PDB entry 6NOV | X-ray diffraction, 2.14 A resolution | chains A and B

== Chain A ==
Protein: Fab Heavy Chain
Organism: Homo sapiens
Notes: antibody fragment or engineered binder
Amino-acid sequence (226 residues; row label = number of the first residue in the row):
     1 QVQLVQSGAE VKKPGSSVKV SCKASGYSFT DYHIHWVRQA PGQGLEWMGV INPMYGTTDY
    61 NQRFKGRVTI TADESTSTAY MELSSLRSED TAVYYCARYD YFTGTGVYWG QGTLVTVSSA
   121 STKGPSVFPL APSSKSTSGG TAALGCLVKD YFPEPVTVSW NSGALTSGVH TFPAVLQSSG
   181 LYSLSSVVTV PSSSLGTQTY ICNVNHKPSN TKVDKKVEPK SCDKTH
Disordered / not traced: 133-139, 220-226
Cystine bridges: Cys-22/Cys-96, Cys-146/Cys-202
What the authors report for this chain:
  - conformationally variable residues (side-chain flip): Gln-43

== Chain B ==
Protein: Fab Light Chain
Organism: Homo sapiens
Notes: antibody fragment or engineered binder
Amino-acid sequence (219 residues; row label = number of the first residue in the row):
     1 DIVMTQTPLS LSVTPGQPAS ISCRSSRSLV HSRGNTYLHW YLQKPGQSPQ LLIYKVSNRF
    61 IGVPDRFSGS GSGTDFTLKI SRVEAEDVGV YYCSQSTHLP FTFGQGTKLE IKRTVAAPSV
   121 FIFPPSDEQL KSGTASVVCL LNNFYPREAK VQWKVDNALQ SGNSQESVTE QDSKDSTYSL
   181 SSTLTLSKAD YEKHKVYACE VTHQGLSSPV TKSFNRGEC
Disordered / not traced: 219
Cystine bridges: Cys-23/Cys-93, Cys-139/Cys-199

== Interface between chain A and chain B ==
Residue-residue contacts (67):
  His-35(A) with Phe-101(B)
  Val-37(A) with Phe-103(B), hydrophobic
  Gln-39(A) with Gln-43(B), hydrogen bond; Tyr-92(B), hydrogen bond
  Gln-43(A) with Tyr-92(B)
  Gly-44(A) with Tyr-92(B)
  Leu-45(A) with Pro-49(B), hydrophobic; Tyr-92(B), hydrophobic; Phe-103(B)
  Trp-47(A) with Leu-99(B), hydrophobic; Pro-100(B), hydrophobic; Phe-101(B)
  Asp-59(A) with Leu-99(B)
  Asn-61(A) with Pro-100(B)
  Arg-63(A) with Asp-1(B), salt bridge
  Tyr-95(A) with Gln-43(B), hydrogen bond; Gln-47(B); Ser-48(B)
  Tyr-99(A) with Phe-101(B), hydrophobic
  Phe-102(A) with Tyr-54(B)
  Thr-103(A) with His-39(B); Tyr-54(B); Lys-55(B)
  Gly-104(A) with Tyr-37(B); Ser-96(B), hydrogen bond (backbone-side chain)
  Thr-105(A) with His-39(B); Tyr-41(B), hydrogen bond; Leu-51(B)
  Gly-106(A) with Tyr-41(B), hydrogen bond (backbone-side chain)
  Val-107(A) with Leu-51(B), hydrophobic; Phe-60(B), hydrophobic
  Trp-109(A) with Tyr-41(B); Ser-48(B); Pro-49(B)
  Gly-110(A) with Ser-48(B), hydrogen bond (backbone-side chain)
  Gln-111(A) with Ser-48(B)
  Val-127(A) with Glu-128(B)
  Phe-128(A) with Ser-126(B); Glu-128(B); Gln-129(B)
  Pro-129(A) with Ser-126(B); Glu-128(B)
  Leu-130(A) with Phe-123(B); Val-138(B), hydrophobic
  Ala-131(A) with Phe-123(B)
  Ala-143(A) with Phe-123(B)
  Leu-144(A) with Phe-123(B), hydrophobic
  Leu-147(A) with Ser-136(B)
  Lys-149(A) with Ser-136(B)
  His-170(A) with Asn-142(B), hydrogen bond; Asn-143(B), hydrogen bond; Ser-179(B), hydrogen bond
  Phe-172(A) with Leu-140(B), hydrophobic; Ser-167(B); Thr-169(B); Ser-179(B); Leu-180(B); Ser-181(B)
  Pro-173(A) with Ser-167(B), hydrogen bond (backbone-side chain); Val-168(B)
  Val-175(A) with Gln-165(B); Glu-166(B)
  Leu-176(A) with Gln-165(B), hydrogen bond (backbone-side chain)
  Gln-177(A) with Gln-165(B)
  Val-187(A) with Leu-140(B), hydrophobic
  Thr-189(A) with Asn-142(B)
  Lys-215(A) with Glu-128(B)
Interface residues without a listed pair, chain A (43 interface residues in all): Tyr-108, Pro-132, Thr-171, Ser-185
Interface residues without a listed pair, chain B (37 interface residues in all): Gln-105, Phe-121

== Overview ==
Chain A and chain B form an interface of 43 and 37 residues respectively, with 12 hydrogen bonds and 1 salt
bridge. Polar pairs include Arg-63(A)/Asp-1(B), Gln-39(A)/Gln-43(B) and Gln-39(A)/Tyr-92(B). The paper reports
conformational variability at Gln-43(A).
Chain A is Fab Heavy Chain and chain B is Fab Light Chain, both from Homo sapiens; the structure, A Fab
derived from ixekizumab, was determined by X-ray diffraction, deposited together with 6NOU.
